8PU1 - chains A and B; structure by X-ray diffraction, 1.70 A resolution.

# Chain A
Molecule: ATfaRel2
From: Thomasclavelia ramosa
UniProt: A0A3E3DY87 (A0A3E3DY87_9FIRM); residues 3-75 here correspond to UniProt positions 1-73 (UniProt number = residue number - 2)
Chain sequence (75 residues; each row starts with the number of its first residue):
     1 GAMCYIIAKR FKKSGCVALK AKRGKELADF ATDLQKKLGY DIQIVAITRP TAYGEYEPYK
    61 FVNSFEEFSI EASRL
Sequence notes: expression tag (1-2); conflict Lys60 (Asn58 in A0A3E3DY87), Ser73 (Gly71 in A0A3E3DY87)
Ligand contacts:
  - N-propanol (POL), molecule 1: Met3, Leu19, Lys20, Ala21, Asn63, Ser64, Phe65
  - N-propanol (POL), molecule 2: Lys9, Gln43, Glu55, Tyr56
  - N-propanol (POL), molecule 3: Lys36, Lys37, Leu38, Gly39

# Chain B
Molecule: RelA/SpoT domain-containing protein
From: Thomasclavelia ramosa
UniProt: A0A3E3DY42 (A0A3E3DY42_9FIRM); residue numbers follow UniProt; this construct covers 1-206
Chain sequence (207 residues; row label = number of the first residue in the row; numbering starts at 0):
     0 AMYILDKIGL NIEILESLSY ESKLGMSFKR TLSHFNKEEV LKEIELINNW YFSLEIIDDL
    60 PLDSRIKSVS SAKMKFERYY PNATYNRVFN DILGFRVICK SYDEVLELEK EDKIRVVDMS
   120 RGKSNDDGFR GIHVYYQRDN HHYPIEIQFN TYYDRQLNDW LHDKFYKRGY DSSCGQLLRK
   180 YYENGKIKSA EELEEVLEDV LYHCKKI
Unresolved in the structure: 165-169, 196-206
Sequence notes: expression tag (0); conflict Lys22 (Glu in A0A3E3DY42); engineered mutation Phe128 (Tyr in A0A3E3DY42)
Metal / ion sites: Mg2+ near Asp90 (its only coordinating residue here)
Ligand contacts:
  - AMP-CPP (APC; diphosphomethylphosphonic acid adenosyl ester): Arg64, Lys66, Lys74, Asp90, Arg95, Lys122, Asp126, Phe128, His132, Gln147, Asn157, Leu160, His161
  - N-propanol (POL), molecule 1: Ser18, Tyr19, Glu20, Lys22, Trp49
  - N-propanol (POL), molecule 2: Lys36, Phe75, Glu76, Tyr79
  - N-propanol (POL), molecule 3: Leu40, Lys41, Glu44, Val68
  - N-propanol (POL), molecule 4: Tyr101, Leu105, Asp117, Ser119, Ile131

# Interface between chain A and chain B
Residue-residue contacts (58):
  Ala2(A) with Asp57(B); Asp58(B)
  Met3(A) with Asp57(B)
  Cys4(A) with Asp57(B)
  Ile6(A) with Phe51(B), hydrophobic
  Phe11(A) with Ser69(B); Ser70(B); Met73(B), hydrophobic
  Lys22(A) with Glu54(B), salt bridge
  Arg23(A) with Tyr50(B), hydrogen bond (side chain-backbone); Phe51(B); Leu53(B); Glu54(B); Ile56(B); Asp57(B), salt bridge; Ile65(B)
  Gly24(A) with Phe51(B), hydrogen bond (backbone-backbone); Ser52(B)
  Ala28(A) with Asn48(B), hydrogen bond (backbone-side chain); Phe51(B), hydrophobic
  Asp29(A) with Asn48(B), hydrogen bond
  Ala31(A) with Phe51(B), hydrophobic
  Thr32(A) with Glu44(B); Asn48(B), hydrogen bond
  Gln35(A) with Ser67(B); Ser69(B), hydrogen bond
  Lys36(A) with Glu44(B), salt bridge
  Gly39(A) with Ser69(B)
  Tyr40(A) with Ser69(B); Lys72(B)
  Ile42(A) with Ser69(B), hydrogen bond (backbone-side chain)
  Gln43(A) with Ser67(B); Ser69(B)
  Ile44(A) with Ser67(B)
  Val45(A) with Phe51(B); Ile65(B); Ser67(B)
  Ala46(A) with Phe51(B); Ser63(B); Arg64(B); Ile65(B), hydrogen bond (backbone-backbone)
  Ile47(A) with Ser63(B)
  Thr48(A) with Asp57(B); Asp62(B), hydrogen bond; Ser63(B), hydrogen bond (side chain-backbone)
  Arg49(A) with Asp62(B), salt bridge
  Ala52(A) with Asp62(B); Arg95(B), hydrogen bond (backbone-side chain); Arg154(B), hydrogen bond (backbone-side chain)
  Tyr53(A) with Asp62(B); Ser63(B), hydrogen bond (side chain-backbone); Arg64(B), hydrogen bond (side chain-backbone); Gly93(B); Arg95(B)
  Glu55(A) with Arg64(B), salt bridge; Arg95(B), salt bridge; His161(B)
  Tyr56(A) with Arg64(B), hydrogen bond
Interface residues without a listed pair, chain A (30 interface residues in all): Lys25, Leu27
Interface residues without a listed pair, chain B (28 interface residues in all): Leu40, Asn47, Leu61, Lys66, Val68

# Overview
30 residues of chain A face 28 of chain B across their interface, with 15 hydrogen bonds and 6 salt bridges.
Among the polar pairs are Lys22(A)-Glu54(B), Arg23(A)-Asp57(B) and Lys36(A)-Glu44(B). Chain A binds 3 copies
of N-propanol.
Chain A is ATfaRel2 and chain B is RelA/SpoT domain-containing protein, both from Thomasclavelia ramosa; the
structure, Structure of the toxin/antitoxin complex FaRel/ATfaRel2 with APCPP, was determined by X-ray
diffraction.
